6V8Z - chains B and H of the 18 polymer chains in the assembly; structure by electron microscopy, 2.90 A resolution.

== Chain B (and H) ==
Name: envelope glycoprotein gp41
From: Human immunodeficiency virus 1
Notes: chain H of this document is another copy of the same molecule, construct and numbering; everything in this record applies to it too
UniProtKB: Q2N0S7 (Q2N0S7_9HIV1); residues 519-664 here correspond to UniProt positions 516-661 (UniProt number = residue number - 3)
Sequence (147 residues; numbered 506 to 664; 12 numbers in that range are skipped by the numbering (no residue carries them; nothing is unmodelled there); the number before each row is that of its first residue):
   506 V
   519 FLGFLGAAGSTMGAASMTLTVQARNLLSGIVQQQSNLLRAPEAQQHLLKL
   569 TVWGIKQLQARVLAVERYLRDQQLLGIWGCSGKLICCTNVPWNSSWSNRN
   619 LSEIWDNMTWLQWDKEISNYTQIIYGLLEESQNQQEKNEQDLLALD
Sequence notes: conflict P559 (Ile556 in Q2N0S7), C605 (Thr602 in Q2N0S7)
Cystine bridges: C598-C604
Glycans and other covalent adducts: N-acetylglucosamine (NAG) linked to N611, N618, N637
From the paper describing this entry:
  - conformationally variable residues (helix shift): K567, W571

== How chain B and chain H interact ==
Pairs across the interface (25; chain B residue first):
  L566(B) - L565(H)  hydrophobic
  L566(B) - L566(H)  hydrophobic
  V570(B) - L565(H)  hydrophobic
  I573(B) - T569(H)
  L576(B) - L576(H)  hydrophobic
  Q577(B) - L555(H)
  L581(B) - L555(H)  hydrophobic
  L581(B) - R579(H)
  E584(B) - I548(H)
  E584(B) - R579(H)  salt bridge
  E584(B) - V583(H)
  R585(B) - Q552(H)
  L587(B) - L545(H)  hydrophobic
  R588(B) - S546(H)
  Q591(B) - A541(H)  hydrogen bond (side chain-backbone)
  Q591(B) - L545(H)
  Q591(B) - Y586(H)  hydrogen bond
  G594(B) - G600(H)
  I595(B) - T538(H)
  I595(B) - L602(H)  hydrophobic
  E647(B) - R542(H)  salt bridge
  E654(B) - K601(H)
  E654(B) - L602(H)  hydrogen bond (side chain-backbone)
  E654(B) - I603(H)  hydrogen bond (side chain-backbone)
  K655(B) - M535(H)
Other interface residues (no listed pair), chain B (20 interface residues in all): V580, S599, E648, D659
Other interface residues (no listed pair), chain H (24 interface residues in all): F519, V580, L587, C605

== Overview ==
20 residues of chain B face 24 of chain H across their interface; the contacts include 4 hydrogen bonds and 2
salt bridges. Among the polar pairs are E584(B)-R579(H), E647(B)-R542(H) and Q591(B)-A541(H). Covalently
linked N-acetylglucosamine: at N611(B), N618(B) and N637(B). The paper reports conformational variability at
K567(B) and W571(B).
Chain B and chain H are both envelope glycoprotein gp41 (Human immunodeficiency virus 1); the structure, VRC03
and 10-1074 Bound BG505 F14 HIV-1 SOSIP Envelope Trimer Structure, was determined by electron microscopy
together with 6V8X from the same study.
